PDB entry 8V02 | electron microscopy, 2.90 A resolution | chains D and C of the 4 polymer chains in the assembly

# Chain D
Protein: Odorant receptor OR10
From: Aedes aegypti
UniProtKB: Q177X3 (Q177X3_AEDAE); residue numbers follow UniProt; this construct covers 1-375
Chain sequence (375 residues; numbered 1 to 375; the number before each row is that of its first residue):
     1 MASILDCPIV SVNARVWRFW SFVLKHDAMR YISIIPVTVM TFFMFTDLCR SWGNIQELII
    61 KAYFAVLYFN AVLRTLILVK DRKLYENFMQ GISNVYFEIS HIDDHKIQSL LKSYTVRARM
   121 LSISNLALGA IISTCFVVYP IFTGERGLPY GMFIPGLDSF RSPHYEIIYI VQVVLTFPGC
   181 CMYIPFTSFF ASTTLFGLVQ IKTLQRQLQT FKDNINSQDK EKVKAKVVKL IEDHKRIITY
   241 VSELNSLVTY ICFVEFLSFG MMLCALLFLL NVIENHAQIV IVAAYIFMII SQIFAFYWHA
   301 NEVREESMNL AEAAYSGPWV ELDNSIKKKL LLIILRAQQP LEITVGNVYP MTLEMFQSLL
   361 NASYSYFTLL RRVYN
Small-molecule neighbours: O-cresol (JZ0): Leu67, Tyr68, Gly129, Ile132, Ser133, Phe136, Thr176, Gly179, Cys180, Tyr183, Ile184, Met288
From the paper describing this entry:
  - binding site for O-cresol: Leu67, Ser133, Tyr183
  - mutagenesis - L67A, S133A, Y183A: decreased signaling in response to O-cresol
  - conformationally variable residues (side-chain flip): Phe136
  - contacts within the chain: Asn125-Gln292 (hydrogen bond)
  - mutagenesis - F136A: increased signaling

# Chain C
Protein: Odorant receptor Orco
From: Apocrypta bakeri
UniProtKB: B0FAQ4 (B0FAQ4_APOBA); numbering as in UniProt (aligned over 1-474)
Chain sequence (474 residues; row label = number of the first residue in the row):
     1 MKFKHQGLVA DLLPNIRVMQ GVGHFMFNYY SEGKKFPHRI YCIVTLLLLL LQYGMMAVNL
    61 MMESDDVDDL TANTITMLFF LHPIVKMIYF PVRSKIFYKT LAIWNNPNSH PLFAESNARF
   121 HALAITKMRR LLFCVAGATI FSVISWTGIT FIEDSVKRIT DPETNETTII PIPRLMIRTF
   181 YPFNAMSGAG HVFALIYQFY YLVISMAVSN SLDVLFCSWL LFACEQLQHL KAIMKPLMEL
   241 SATLDTVVPN SGELFKAGSA DHLRESQGVQ PSGNGDNVLD VDLRGIYSNR QDFTATFRPT
   301 AGTTFNGGVG PNGLTKKQEM LVRSAIKYWV ERHKHVVRLV TAVGDAYGVA LLLHMLTTTI
   361 TLTLLAYQAT KVNGVNVYAA TVIGYLLYTL GQVFLFCIFG NRLIEESSSV MEAAYSCHWY
   421 DGSEEAKTFV QIVCQQCQKA MSISGAKFFT VSLDLFASVL GAVVTYFMVL VQLK
Not modelled in the structure: 1-6, 160-167, 244-312

# Interface between chain D and chain C
Residue-residue contacts - 37 pairs, chain D then chain C:
  Phe294(D) with Phe448(C), hydrophobic
  Trp298(D) with Ala446(C)
  Glu305(D) with Lys447(C)
  Met308(D) with Lys439(C)
  Glu312(D) with Gln436(C); Lys439(C), salt bridge
  Tyr315(D) with Val330(C); His333(C), hydrogen bond; Ile432(C), hydrophobic; Gln436(C)
  Trp319(D) with Val330(C), hydrophobic; Phe429(C), hydrophobic; Ile432(C), hydrophobic
  Val320(D) with Arg323(C); Ile326(C), hydrophobic; Lys327(C); Glu425(C)
  Glu321(D) with Lys327(C)
  Asn324(D) with Glu424(C); Thr428(C), hydrogen bond
  Lys327(D) with Thr428(C); Ile432(C)
  Lys328(D) with Thr428(C); Gln431(C)
  Leu331(D) with Gln431(C); Gln435(C)
  Ile334(D) with Ile432(C), hydrophobic; Gln435(C); Gln436(C)
  Leu335(D) with Gln435(C)
  Gln338(D) with Gln435(C), hydrogen bond; Gln436(C); Gln438(C)
  Leu353(D) with Lys447(C); Phe448(C), hydrophobic
  Glu354(D) with Phe448(C)
  Gln357(D) with Phe448(C)
Also at the interface, not in a pair above, chain D (24 interface residues in all): Glu302, Ala311, Ser316, Gly317, Phe356
Also at the interface, not in a pair above, chain C (22 interface residues in all): Trp329, Lys334, Val337, Val433

# In short
24 residues of chain D face 22 of chain C across their interface; the contacts include 3 hydrogen bonds and 1
salt bridge. Polar contacts include Glu312(D)-Lys439(C), Tyr315(D)-His333(C) and Asn324(D)-Thr428(C). From the
paper: a binding site for O-cresol at Leu67(D), Ser133(D) and Tyr183(D); L67A, S133A and Y183A of chain D
reduce signaling in response to O-cresol.
Chain D is Odorant receptor OR10 (Aedes aegypti) and chain C is Odorant receptor Orco (Apocrypta bakeri); the
structure, AaegOR10 structure bound to o-cresol, was determined by electron microscopy (same publication as
8V00, 8V3C and 8V3D).
